4G7X - chains A and B; structure by X-ray diffraction, 1.44 A resolution.

[Chain A]
Molecule: Putative uncharacterized protein
Source organism: Vibrio cholerae
Notes: fragment: n-terminal domain
Reference sequence: C6RZG1 (C6RZG1_VIBCL); residues -4 to 96 here correspond to UniProt positions 47-147 (UniProt number = residue number + 51)
Amino-acid sequence (105 residues; numbered -8 to 96; the number before each row is that of its first residue; numbers below 1 keep their minus sign (Gly-8 is residue -8)):
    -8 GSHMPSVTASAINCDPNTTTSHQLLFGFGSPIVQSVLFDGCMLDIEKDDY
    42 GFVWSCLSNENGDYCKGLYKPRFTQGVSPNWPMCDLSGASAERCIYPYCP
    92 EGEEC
Not modelled in the structure: -8 to 2, 95-96
Construct notes: expression tag (-8 to -5); conflict Thr65 (Ser116 in C6RZG1)
Disulfide bonds: Cys5-Cys32, Cys47-Cys56, Cys75-Cys85

[Chain B]
Molecule: TolA protein
Source organism: Vibrio cholerae
Notes: fragment: c-terminal domain
Reference sequence: A5F754 (A5F754_VIBC3); residues 241-356 here = UniProt positions 241-356
Amino-acid sequence (138 residues; numbered 219 to 356; the number before each row is that of its first residue):
   219 MGSSHHHHHHSSGLVPRGSHMPNDIFGSLSEESQQNNAARQQFVTSEVGR
   269 YGAIYTQLIRQNLLVEDSFRGKQCRVNLKLIPTGTGALLGSLTVLDGDSR
   319 LCAATKRAVAQVNSFPLPKDQPDVVEKLKNINLTVAPE
Not modelled in the structure: 219-253, 356
Construct notes: expression tag (219-240)
Disulfide bonds: Cys292-Cys320

[Interface between chain A and chain B]
Contacting residue pairs (30):
  Thr10(A) - Leu310(B)
  Thr10(A) - Thr311(B)
  Thr10(A) - Val312(B)  hydrogen bond (backbone-backbone)
  Thr11(A) - Ser309(B)
  Thr11(A) - Leu310(B)
  Thr11(A) - Thr311(B)  hydrogen bond
  Ser12(A) - Ser309(B)
  Ser12(A) - Leu310(B)  hydrogen bond (backbone-backbone)
  Ser12(A) - Lys324(B)  hydrogen bond
  His13(A) - Gly308(B)
  Gln14(A) - Leu307(B)  hydrogen bond (side chain-backbone)
  Gln14(A) - Gly308(B)  hydrogen bond (backbone-backbone)
  Glu37(A) - Lys324(B)  salt bridge
  Asp39(A) - Arg325(B)  salt bridge
  Tyr41(A) - Leu282(B)
  Tyr41(A) - Arg325(B)
  Gly42(A) - Arg325(B)  hydrogen bond (backbone-side chain)
  Phe43(A) - Arg325(B)  hydrogen bond (backbone-side chain)
  Val44(A) - Arg325(B)
  Val44(A) - Ala328(B)  hydrophobic
  Leu48(A) - Asn331(B)
  Asn52(A) - Thr301(B)
  Asn52(A) - Leu306(B)
  Tyr55(A) - Asn331(B)
  Lys57(A) - Ala328(B)  hydrogen bond (side chain-backbone)
  Lys57(A) - Val330(B)  hydrogen bond (side chain-backbone)
  Leu59(A) - Leu307(B)  hydrophobic
  Leu59(A) - Lys324(B)
  Leu59(A) - Ala328(B)  hydrophobic
  Glu92(A) - Lys347(B)  salt bridge
Also at the interface, not in a pair above, chain A (19 interface residues in all): Leu16, Lys61
Also at the interface, not in a pair above, chain B (19 interface residues in all): Glu284, Pro300, Gln329, Ser332
The authors on this interface:
  - pairs named by the authors: Glu37(A)-Lys324(B) (salt bridge), Asp39(A)-Arg325(B) (salt bridge), Val44(A)-Arg325(B) (hydrophobic contact), Leu59(A)-Lys324(B) (hydrophobic contact), Glu92(A)-Lys347(B) (salt bridge)

[Overview]
Chain A and chain B each contribute 19 residues to their interface, with 10 hydrogen bonds and 3 salt bridges.
Among the polar pairs are Glu37(A)-Lys324(B), Asp39(A)-Arg325(B) and Glu92(A)-Lys347(B). The paper describes
salt bridges between Glu37(A) and Lys324(B), Asp39(A) and Arg325(B) and Glu92(A) and Lys347(B); hydrophobic
contacts between Val44(A) and Arg325(B) and Leu59(A) and Lys324(B).
Chain A is Putative uncharacterized protein and chain B is TolA protein, both from Vibrio cholerae; the
structure, Crystal structure of a complex between the CTXphi pIII N-terminal domain and the Vibrio cholerae
TolA ..., was determined by X-ray diffraction together with 4G7W from the same study.
